1E0F - chains C and F of the 9 polymer chains in the assembly; structure by X-ray diffraction, 3.10 A resolution.

[Chain C]
Name: Thrombin
From: Homo sapiens
UniProtKB: P00734 (THRB_HUMAN); residues 1-14 here correspond to UniProt positions 336-349 (UniProt number = residue number + 335)
Amino-acid sequence (36 residues; row label = number of the first residue in the row; a row labelled like 14A-14M holds insertion residues (14A, then the next letters in order)):
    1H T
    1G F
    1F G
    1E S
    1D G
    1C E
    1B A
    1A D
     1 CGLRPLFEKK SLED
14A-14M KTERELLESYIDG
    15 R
Not modelled in the structure: 1H
Curated features (UniProtKB/Swiss-Prot):
  - site: Arg15 (Cleavage)

[Chain F]
Name: Thrombin
From: Homo sapiens
Notes: EC 3.4.21.5; fragment: no
UniProtKB: P00734 (THRB_HUMAN); the construct lacks a stretch of the UniProt sequence and is renumbered around it, so the offset changes along the chain: 16-36 = UniProt 364-384; 37-60 = UniProt 386-409; 61-77 = UniProt 419-435; 78-97 = UniProt 437-456; 7 more segments
Amino-acid sequence (259 residues; numbered 16 to 247 plus 28 insertion-coded residues; 1 number in that range is skipped by the numbering (no residue carries it; nothing is unmodelled there); the number before each row is that of its first residue; a row labelled like 60A-60I holds insertion residues (60A, then the next letters in order)):
    16 IVEGSDAEIG MSPWQVMLFR K
   36I S
    37 PQELLCGASL ISDRWVLTAA HCLL
60A-60I YPPWDKNFI
    61 ENDLLVRIGK HSRTRYE
   77A R
    78 NIEKISMLEK IYIHPRYNWR
   97A E
    98 NLDRDIALMK LKKPVAFSDY IHPVCLPDRE TA
129A-129C ASL
   130 LQAGYKGRVT GWGNLKETWT
149A-149E ANVGK
   150 GQPSVLQVVN LPIVERPVCK DSTRIRITDN MFCAG
  184A Y
   185 KP
186A-186D DEGK
   187 RGDACEGDSG GPFVMKSP
204A-204B FN
   205 NRWYQMGIVS WGE
   219 GCD
  221A R
   222 DGKYGFYTHV FRLKKWIQKV IDQFGE
Sequence notes: conflict Ile60I (Thr418 in P00734)
Cystine bridges: Cys42-Cys58, Cys168-Cys182, Cys191-Cys220
Curated features (UniProtKB/Swiss-Prot):
  - region: Ala183 to Val200 (High affinity receptor-binding region which is also known as the TP508 peptide)
  - active site (Charge relay system): His57, Asp102, Ser195
  - glycosylation: Asn60G (N-linked (GlcNAc...) (complex) asparagine)
What the authors report for this chain:
  - post-translational modification sites: Asn60G
  - mutagenesis - R73E, K236E: unchanged binding to Haemadin
  - mutagenesis - R233E, K240E: decreased binding to Haemadin

[Interface between chain C and chain F]
Contacting residue pairs (60; chain C residue first):
  Cys1(C) with Pro120(F); Cys122(F), disulfide; Arg206(F), hydrogen bond (backbone-side chain)
  Asp1A(C) with His119(F), hydrogen bond (backbone-side chain); Arg206(F)
  Ala1B(C) with Arg206(F), hydrogen bond (backbone-side chain)
  Glu1C(C) with Ile47(F); Val121(F); Arg206(F)
  Ser1E(C) with Ser48(F); Asp49(F); Glu247(F), hydrogen bond (backbone-side chain)
  Gly1F(C) with Asp49(F); Arg50(F); Glu247(F)
  Gly2(C) with Pro120(F), hydrogen bond (backbone-backbone); Cys122(F), hydrogen bond (backbone-side chain); Arg206(F); Trp207(F), hydrogen bond (backbone-backbone)
  Leu3(C) with His119(F), hydrogen bond (backbone-side chain); Asn205(F); Arg206(F)
  Arg4(C) with Gly25(F); Met26(F), hydrogen bond (side chain-backbone); Pro28(F); Trp29(F); Arg137(F); Trp207(F)
  Pro5(C) with Ser115(F); Asp116(F); His119(F)
  Leu6(C) with Ile24(F); Asp116(F)
  Phe7(C) with Glu23(F); Ile24(F); Gly25(F); Met26(F)
  Glu8(C) with Lys202(F), salt bridge; Asn205(F); Trp207(F), hydrogen bond
  Asp14(C) with Glu23(F); Met26(F); Arg137(F), salt bridge
  Lys14A(C) with Glu23(F), hydrogen bond (backbone-side chain)
  Thr14B(C) with Arg137(F), hydrogen bond; Asn159(F)
  Glu14C(C) with Arg137(F); Lys202(F), salt bridge
  Glu14E(C) with Lys135(F), salt bridge; Asn159(F), hydrogen bond; Tyr184A(F)
  Leu14F(C) with Asn159(F); Trp207(F), hydrophobic
  Ser14I(C) with Tyr134(F); Lys135(F), hydrogen bond (side chain-backbone)
  Tyr14J(C) with Tyr134(F), hydrophobic; Lys135(F), hydrogen bond (side chain-backbone); Met201(F); Lys202(F); Pro204(F), hydrophobic
Also at the interface, not in a pair above, chain C (26 interface residues in all): Phe1G, Lys9, Leu14G, Ile14K, Arg15
Also at the interface, not in a pair above, chain F (33 interface residues in all): Ser27, Leu123, Gly133, Glu186B, Lys186D
Cross-chain cystine bridges: Cys1(C)-Cys122(F)

[Summary]
26 residues of chain C and 33 residues of chain F are in contact, with 1 disulfide bond, 15 hydrogen bonds and
4 salt bridges. Polar contacts include Glu8(C)-Lys202(F), Glu14E(C)-Lys135(F) and Asp14(C)-Arg137(F). The
paper reports that R233E and K240E of chain F reduce binding to Haemadin; a modification site at Asn60G(F); 4
substitutions were tested in all.
Chain C is Thrombin and chain F is Thrombin, both from Homo sapiens; the structure, Crystal structure of the
human alpha-thrombin-haemadin complex: an exosite II-binding inhibitor, was determined by X-ray diffraction.
